Entry 3LX1 (X-ray diffraction, 2.00 A resolution); this record covers chain A.

[Chain A]
Protein: DNA polymerase sliding clamp 1
From: Thermococcus kodakarensis
Reference sequence: Q5JF32 (PCNA1_PYRKO); numbering as in UniProt (aligned over 1-249)
Sequence (255 residues; row label = number of the first residue in the row):
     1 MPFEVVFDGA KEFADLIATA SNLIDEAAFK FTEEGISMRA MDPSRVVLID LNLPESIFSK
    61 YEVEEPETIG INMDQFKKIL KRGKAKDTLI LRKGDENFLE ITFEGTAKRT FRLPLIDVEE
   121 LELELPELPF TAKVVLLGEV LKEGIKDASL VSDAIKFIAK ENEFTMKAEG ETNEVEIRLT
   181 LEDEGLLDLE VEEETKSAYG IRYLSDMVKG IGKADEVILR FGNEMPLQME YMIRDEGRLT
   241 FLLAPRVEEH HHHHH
Unresolved in the structure: 1, 248-255
Sequence notes: expression tag (250-255)
From the paper describing this entry:
  - self-association interface (contacts with another copy of this molecule): Arg-82, Lys-84, Arg-109, Glu-143, Asp-147

[Overview]
From the paper: a self-association interface involving Arg-82, Lys-84 and Arg-109 among others.
Chain A is DNA polymerase sliding clamp 1 (Thermococcus kodakarensis); the structure, Crystal Structure
analysis of PCNA1 from Thermococcus kodakaraensis tk0535, was determined by X-ray diffraction together with
3LX2 from the same study.
